PDB entry 7Q56 | electron microscopy, 7.10 A resolution (low resolution: residue-level contacts below are approximate; hydrogen-bond / salt-bridge calls are withheld) | chains K and H of the 16 polymer chains in the assembly

Chain K:
Molecule: Glyceraldehyde-3-phosphate dehydrogenase B, chloroplastic
Source organism: Spinacia oleracea
UniProt: P12860 (G3PB_SPIOL); the construct lacks a stretch of the UniProt sequence and is renumbered around it, so the offset changes along the chain: 0-18 = UniProt 84-102; 19-34 = UniProt 105-120; 36-60 = UniProt 121-145; 61-122 = UniProt 147-208; 4 more segments
Chain sequence (368 residues; numbered 0 to 362 plus 7 insertion-coded residues; 2 numbers in that range are skipped by the numbering (no residue carries them; nothing is unmodelled there); the number before each row is that of its first residue; a row labelled like 18A-18B holds insertion residues (18A, then the next letters in order); numbering starts at 0):
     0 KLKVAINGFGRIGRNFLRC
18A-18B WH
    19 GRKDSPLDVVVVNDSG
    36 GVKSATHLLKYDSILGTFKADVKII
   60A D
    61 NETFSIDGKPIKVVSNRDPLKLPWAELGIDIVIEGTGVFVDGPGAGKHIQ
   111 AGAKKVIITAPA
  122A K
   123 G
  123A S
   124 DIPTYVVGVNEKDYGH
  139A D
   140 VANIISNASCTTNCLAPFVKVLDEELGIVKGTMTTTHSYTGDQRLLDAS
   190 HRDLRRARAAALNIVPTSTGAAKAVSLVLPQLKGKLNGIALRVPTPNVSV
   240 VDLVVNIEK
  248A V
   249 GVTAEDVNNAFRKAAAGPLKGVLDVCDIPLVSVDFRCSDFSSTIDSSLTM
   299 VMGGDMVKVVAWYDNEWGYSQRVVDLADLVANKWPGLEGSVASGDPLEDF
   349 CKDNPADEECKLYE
Cystine bridges: Cys349-Cys358
Ligand contacts:
  - NAD (nicotinamide-adenine-dinucleotide), molecule 1: Gly7, Phe8, Gly9, Arg10, Ile11, Asn31, Ser33, Asn76, Arg77, Gly95, Thr96, Val98, Phe99, Thr119, Asp181, Arg195, Asn313, Glu314, Tyr317
  - NAD, molecule 2: Ala354, Tyr361, Glu362
Swiss-Prot annotation at these positions:
  - active site: Cys149 (Nucleophile)
  - binding site (NADP(+)): Arg10, Ile11, Asp32, Arg77, Asn313
  - binding site (D-glyceraldehyde 3-phosphate): Ser148 to Thr150, Thr179, Arg195, Thr208, Gly209, Arg231
  - site: His176 (Activates thiol group during catalysis)
What the authors report for this chain:
  - catalytic residues: Cys149 (citing earlier work)

Chain H:
Molecule: Glyceraldehyde-3-phosphate dehydrogenase A, chloroplastic
Source organism: Spinacia oleracea
UniProt: P19866 (G3PA_SPIOL); residues 0-335 here correspond to UniProt positions 66-401 (UniProt number = residue number + 66)
Chain sequence (337 residues; each row starts with the number of its first residue; numbering starts at 0):
     0 KLKVAINGFGRIGRNFLRCWHGRKDSPLDVVVINDTGGVKQASHLLKYDS
    50 ILGTFDADVKTAGDSAISVDGKVIKVVSDRNPVNLPWGDMGIDLVIEGTG
   100 VFVDRDGAGKHLQAGAKKVLITAPGKGDIPTYVVGVNEEGYTHADTIISN
   150 ASCTTNCLAPFVKVLDQKFGIIKGTMTTTHSYTGDQRLLDASHRDLRRAR
   200 AACLNIVPTSTGAAKAVALVLPNLKGKLNGIALRVPTPNVSVVDLVVQVS
   250 KKTFAEEVNAAFRESADNELKGILSVCDEPLVSIDFRCTDVSSTIDSSLT
   300 MVMGDDMVKVIAWYDNEWGYSQRVVDLADIVANKWQA
Sequence notes: insertion (336)
Ligand contacts: NAD (nicotinamide-adenine-dinucleotide): Asn6, Gly7, Phe8, Gly9, Arg10, Ile11, Gly12, Arg13, Asn33, Asp34, Thr35, Asp78, Arg79, Gly97, Thr98, Gly99, Val100, Phe101, Thr121, Ala122, Ser151, Cys152, His179, Thr182, Gly183, Asp184, Asn315, Tyr319
Swiss-Prot annotation at these positions:
  - active site: Cys152 (Nucleophile)
  - binding site (NADP(+)): Arg10, Ile11, Asp34, Arg79, Asn315
  - binding site (D-glyceraldehyde 3-phosphate): Ser151 to Thr153, Thr182, Arg197, Thr210, Gly211, Arg233
  - site: His179 (Activates thiol group during catalysis)

Interface between chain K and chain H:
Pairs across the interface - 7 pairs, chain K then chain H:
  Ser341(K) - Gly37(H)
  Ser341(K) - Val38(H)
  Ser341(K) - Ser77(H)
  Gly342(K) - Gly37(H)
  Pro344(K) - Ser77(H)
  Leu345(K) - Thr35(H)
  Leu345(K) - Ser77(H)
Also at the interface, not in a pair above, chain H (5 interface residues in all): Gly36

Summary:
4 residues of chain K and 5 residues of chain H are in contact. Chain K binds NAD. Chain H binds NAD. Curated
annotation (UniProt) lists active-site residue Cys149(K), 5 NADP+-binding residues and 8 D-glyceraldehyde
3-phosphate-binding residues on chain K; active-site residue Cys152(H) on chain H. The paper reports the
catalytic residue Cys149(K).
Here chain K is Glyceraldehyde-3-phosphate dehydrogenase B, chloroplastic and chain H is
Glyceraldehyde-3-phosphate dehydrogenase A, chloroplastic, both from Spinacia oleracea. Entry 7Q56 (Single
Particle Cryo-EM structure of photosynthetic A8B8 glyceraldehyde-3-phosphate dehydrogenase (minor conformer)
from Spinacia oleracea) was determined by electron microscopy, deposited together with 7Q53, 7Q54, 7Q55 and
7Q57.
